PDB entry 8EIX | X-ray diffraction, 2.46 A resolution | chains A and B

[Chain A (and B)]
Protein: Alcohol dehydrogenase E chain
From: Equus caballus
Notes: EC 1.1.1.1; chain B of this document is another copy of the same molecule, construct and numbering; everything in this record applies to it too
UniProtKB: P00327 (ADH1E_HORSE); residues 1-374 here correspond to UniProt positions 2-375 (UniProt number = residue number + 1)
Amino-acid sequence (377 residues; each row starts with the number of its first residue; numbers below 1 keep their minus sign (Gly-2 is residue -2)):
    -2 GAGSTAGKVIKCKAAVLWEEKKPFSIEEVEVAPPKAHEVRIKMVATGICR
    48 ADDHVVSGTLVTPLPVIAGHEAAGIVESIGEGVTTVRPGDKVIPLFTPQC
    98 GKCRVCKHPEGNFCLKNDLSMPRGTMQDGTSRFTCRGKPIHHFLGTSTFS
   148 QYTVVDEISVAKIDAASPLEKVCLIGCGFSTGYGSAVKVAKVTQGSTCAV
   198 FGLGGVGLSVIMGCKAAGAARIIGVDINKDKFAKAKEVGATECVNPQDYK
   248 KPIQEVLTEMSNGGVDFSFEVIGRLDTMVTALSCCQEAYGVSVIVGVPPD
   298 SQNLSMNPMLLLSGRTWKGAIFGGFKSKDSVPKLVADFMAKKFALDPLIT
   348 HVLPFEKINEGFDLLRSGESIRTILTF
Unresolved in the structure: -2 to 0
Sequence notes: expression tag (-2 to 0); engineered mutation Ala48 (Ser49 in P00327)
Metal / ion sites: Co2+: His67 (together with cyclohexylformamide); Zn2+: Cys97, Cys100, Cys103, Cys111
Residues lining bound ligands:
  - cyclohexylformamide (CXF): Cys46, Ala48, Leu57, His67, Phe93, Leu116, Leu141, Cys174, Val294, Ile318
  - NADH (NAI; 1,4-dihydronicotinamide adenine dinucleotide): Cys46, Arg47, His51, Phe93, Cys174, Thr178, Gly199, Leu200, Gly201, Gly202, Val203, Gly204, Val222, Asp223, Ile224, Asn225, Lys228, Val268, Ile269, Gly270, Arg271, Thr274, Val292, Gly293, Val294, Ala317, Ile318, Phe319, Arg369
Swiss-Prot annotation at these positions:
  - binding site (Zn(2+)): Cys46, His67, Cys97, Cys100, Cys103, Cys111, Cys174
  - binding site (an alcohol): His67
  - binding site (NAD(+)): Gly199 to Gly204, Asp223, Lys228, Val292 to Val294, Phe319, Arg369
  - modified residue: Ser1 (N-acetylserine)
Reported in the primary citation:
  - mutagenesis - S48A (80-fold): decreased catalytic activity on acetone hydrogenation
  - mutagenesis - S48A: decreased binding to cyclohexylformamide
  - mutagenesis - S48A: decreased catalytic activity on benzaldehyde

[How chain A and chain B interact]
Contacting residue pairs (72; chain A residue first):
  Arg101(A) - Ser258(B)  hydrogen bond (side chain-backbone)
  Arg101(A) - Asn259(B)  hydrogen bond (side chain-backbone)
  Arg101(A) - Gly260(B)
  Arg101(A) - Gly261(B)  hydrogen bond (side chain-backbone)
  Arg101(A) - Asp263(B)  salt bridge
  Arg101(A) - Gln283(B)
  Arg101(A) - Tyr286(B)  hydrogen bond
  Val102(A) - Gln283(B)
  Val102(A) - Ala285(B)  hydrophobic
  His105(A) - Tyr286(B)
  Phe110(A) - Glu284(B)
  Phe110(A) - Ala285(B)  hydrophobic
  Phe110(A) - Ser310(B)
  Leu112(A) - Glu284(B)
  Gly261(A) - Arg101(B)  hydrogen bond (backbone-side chain)
  Asp263(A) - Arg101(B)  salt bridge
  Leu272(A) - Pro305(B)  hydrophobic
  Gln283(A) - Arg101(B)
  Gln283(A) - Val102(B)
  Glu284(A) - Phe110(B)
  Ala285(A) - Val102(B)  hydrophobic
  Ala285(A) - Phe110(B)  hydrophobic
  Tyr286(A) - Arg101(B)  hydrogen bond
  Tyr286(A) - Val102(B)  hydrophobic
  Tyr286(A) - His105(B)
  Tyr286(A) - Gly108(B)
  Ile291(A) - Leu309(B)
  Val292(A) - Leu309(B)
  Val294(A) - Leu309(B)  hydrophobic
  Pro295(A) - Pro305(B)  hydrophobic
  Gln299(A) - Pro305(B)
  Asn300(A) - Ser302(B)  hydrogen bond
  Asn300(A) - Met303(B)
  Asn300(A) - Asn304(B)  hydrogen bond (side chain-backbone)
  Leu301(A) - Leu301(B)
  Leu301(A) - Ser302(B)
  Leu301(A) - Met303(B)  hydrogen bond (backbone-backbone)
  Leu301(A) - Pro305(B)  hydrophobic
  Ser302(A) - Leu301(B)
  Met303(A) - Asn300(B)
  Met303(A) - Leu301(B)  hydrogen bond (backbone-backbone)
  Asn304(A) - Asn300(B)
  Pro305(A) - Leu272(B)  hydrophobic
  Pro305(A) - Met275(B)  hydrophobic
  Pro305(A) - Pro295(B)  hydrophobic
  Met306(A) - Pro295(B)
  Leu308(A) - Trp314(B)
  Leu308(A) - Gly316(B)  hydrogen bond (backbone-backbone)
  Leu309(A) - Gly293(B)
  Leu309(A) - Val294(B)  hydrophobic
  Leu309(A) - Pro295(B)
  Leu309(A) - Gly316(B)
  Leu309(A) - Ala317(B)  hydrogen bond (backbone-backbone)
  Leu309(A) - Ile318(B)  hydrogen bond (backbone-backbone)
  Ser310(A) - Phe110(B)
  Gly311(A) - Gly316(B)
  Arg312(A) - Lys315(B)
  Arg312(A) - Gly316(B)
  Thr313(A) - Thr313(B)
  Thr313(A) - Trp314(B)
  Thr313(A) - Lys315(B)
  Trp314(A) - Leu308(B)  hydrophobic
  Trp314(A) - Thr313(B)
  Trp314(A) - Trp314(B)  hydrogen bond (backbone-backbone)
  Lys315(A) - Arg312(B)
  Lys315(A) - Thr313(B)
  Gly316(A) - Leu308(B)  hydrogen bond (backbone-backbone)
  Gly316(A) - Leu309(B)
  Gly316(A) - Gly311(B)
  Gly316(A) - Arg312(B)  hydrogen bond (backbone-backbone)
  Ala317(A) - Leu309(B)  hydrogen bond (backbone-backbone)
  Ile318(A) - Leu309(B)  hydrogen bond (backbone-backbone)
Also at the interface, not in a pair above, chain A (41 interface residues in all): Gly108, Ser117, Ser258, Asn259, Met275, Gly293
Also at the interface, not in a pair above, chain B (42 interface residues in all): Leu112, Ser117, Ile291, Ser298, Gln299, Met306

[Overview]
The interface between chain A and chain B involves 41 residues on one side and 42 on the other; the contacts
include 18 hydrogen bonds and 2 salt bridges. Polar pairs include Arg101(A)-Asp263(B), Arg101(A)-Ser258(B) and
Arg101(A)-Asn259(B). The paper reports that S48A of chain A reduces catalytic activity on acetone
hydrogenation; S48A of chain A reduces binding to cyclohexylformamide.
Both chains are Alcohol dehydrogenase E chain (Equus caballus). Entry 8EIX (Cobalt(II)-substituted S48A Horse
Liver Alcohol Dehydrogenase in Complex with NADH and N-Cyclohexylformamide) was determined by X-ray
diffraction together with 7U9N, 7UQ9, 7UTW, 8EIW and 8EIY from the same study.
